Entry 4PJ9 (X-ray diffraction, 2.00 A resolution); this record covers chains A and D of the 4 polymer chains in the assembly.

[Chain A]
Molecule: Major histocompatibility complex class I-related gene protein
Organism: Homo sapiens
Reference sequence: Q95460 (HMR1_HUMAN); residues 1-270 here correspond to UniProt positions 23-292 (UniProt number = residue number + 22)
Chain sequence (271 residues; row label = number of the first residue in the row; numbering starts at 0):
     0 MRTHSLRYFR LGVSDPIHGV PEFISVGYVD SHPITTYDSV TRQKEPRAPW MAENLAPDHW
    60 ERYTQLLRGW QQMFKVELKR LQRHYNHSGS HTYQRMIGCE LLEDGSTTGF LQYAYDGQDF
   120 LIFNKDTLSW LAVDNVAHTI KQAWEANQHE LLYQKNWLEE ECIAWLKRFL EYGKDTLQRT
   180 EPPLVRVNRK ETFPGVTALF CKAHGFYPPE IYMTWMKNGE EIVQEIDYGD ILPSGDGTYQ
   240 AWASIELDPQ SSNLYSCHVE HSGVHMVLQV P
Disordered / not traced: 190-193, 247-251
Disulfide bonds: C98-C161, C200-C256
Glycans and other covalent adducts: compound 2LJ linked to K43
Sequence notes: initiating methionine (0); engineered mutation S261 (Cys283 in Q95460)
Residues lining bound ligands: 2LJ (1-deoxy-1-({2,6-dioxo-5-[(E)-propylideneamino]-1,2,3,6-tetrahydropyrimidin-4-yl}amino)-D-ribitol): Y7, F8, R9, S24, T34, H58, Y62, L66, W69, R94, I96, Y152, Q153, W156
Curated features (UniProtKB/Swiss-Prot):
  - binding site (5-(2-oxoethylideneamino)-6-(D-ribitylamino)uracil): R9, S24, K43, R94, Y152, Q153
  - binding site (5-(2-oxopropylideneamino)-6-(D-ribitylamino)uracil): R9, S24, K43, R94, Y152, Q153
  - binding site (7-hydroxy-6-methyl-8-(1-D-ribityl)lumazine): R9, S24, K43, R94, Y152, Q153
  - binding site (8-(9H-purin-6-yl)-2-oxa-8-azabicyclo[3.3.1]nona-3,6-diene-4,6-dicarbaldehyde): R9, K43, H58, R94
  - binding site (2-amino-4-oxopteridine-6-carbaldehyde): K43
  - binding site (pyridoxal): K43
  - glycosylation: N85 (N-linked (GlcNAc...) asparagine)
From the paper describing this entry:
  - mutagenesis - K43A (Tm50 46 degC): decreased stability in response to 2LJ

[Chain D]
Molecule: TCR-beta
Organism: Homo sapiens
Chain sequence (243 residues; row label = number of the first residue in the row):
     1 IAGITQAPTS QILAAGRRMT LRCTQDMRHN AMYWYRQDLG LGLRLIHYSN TAGTTGKGEV
    61 PDGYSVSRAN TDDFPLTLAS AVPSQTSVYF CASSAGASTG ELFFGEGSRL TVLEDLKNVF
   121 PPEVAVFEPS EAEISHTQKA TLVCLATGFY PDHVELSWWV NGKEVHSGVC TDPQPLKEQP
   181 ALNDSRYALS SRLRVSATFW QNPRNHFRCQ VQFYGLSEND EWTQDRAKPV TQIVSAEAWG
   241 RAD
Disordered / not traced: 1, 217-224, 240-243
Disulfide bonds: C23-C91, C144-C209

[Chain A / chain D interface]
Pairs across the interface - 19 pairs, chain A then chain D:
  R41(A) with G53(D)
  Q64(A) with Y48(D); N50(D), hydrogen bond (backbone-side chain); T54(D), hydrogen bond; T55(D), hydrogen bond (side chain-backbone)
  L65(A) with N50(D); A97(D), hydrophobic; S98(D)
  R67(A) with T51(D); T54(D), hydrogen bond
  G68(A) with T51(D)
  W69(A) with S98(D)
  Q71(A) with N30(D), hydrogen bond; T51(D)
  M72(A) with N30(D)
  N146(A) with T99(D)
  E149(A) with S98(D); T99(D), hydrogen bond
  Y152(A) with T99(D)
Other interface residues (no listed pair), chain A (13 interface residues in all): R61, H148
Other interface residues (no listed pair), chain D (13 interface residues in all): G56, A95, G96

[In short]
The chain A/chain D interface involves 13 residues from each chain; the contacts include 6 hydrogen bonds.
Polar pairs include Q64(A)-N50(D), Q64(A)-T54(D) and Q64(A)-T55(D). Compound 2LJ is covalently linked to
K43(A). The paper reports that K43A of chain A reduces stability in response to 2LJ.
Here chain A is Major histocompatibility complex class I-related gene protein and chain D is TCR-beta, both
from Homo sapiens. Entry 4PJ9 (Structure of human MR1-5-OP-RU in complex with human MAIT TRAJ20 TCR) was
determined by X-ray diffraction together with 4PJ5, 4PJ7, 4PJ8, 4PJA, 4PJB, 4PJC and 7 further entries from
the same study.
